PDB entry 4IWW | X-ray diffraction, 2.30 A resolution | chain A

# Chain A
Name: Unnatural Amino Acid Mediated Metalloprotein
Source organism: Sulfolobus solfataricus
UniProt: Q06121 (TRPC_SULSO); residues 2-248 here = UniProt positions 2-248
Amino-acid sequence (258 residues; each row starts with the number of its first residue):
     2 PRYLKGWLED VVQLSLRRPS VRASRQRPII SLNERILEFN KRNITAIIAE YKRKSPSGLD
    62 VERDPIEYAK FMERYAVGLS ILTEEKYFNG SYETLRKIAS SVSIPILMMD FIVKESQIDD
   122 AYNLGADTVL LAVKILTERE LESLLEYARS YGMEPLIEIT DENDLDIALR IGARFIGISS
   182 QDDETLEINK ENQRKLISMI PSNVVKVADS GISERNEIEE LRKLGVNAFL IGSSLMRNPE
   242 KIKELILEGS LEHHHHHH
Unresolved in the structure: 249-259
Modified residues: A133 (3-(2,2'-bipyridin-5-yl)-l-alanine; BP5)
Construct notes: engineered mutation E10 (Lys in Q06121), V22 (Phe in Q06121), A70 (Ser in Q06121), M110 (Lys in Q06121), A133 (Ile in Q06121), T161 (Asn in Q06121), S180 (Asn in Q06121), Q182 (Arg in Q06121), D184 (Leu in Q06121), D210 (Glu in Q06121), L246 (Phe in Q06121); expression tag (249-259)
Metal / ion sites: Co2+: A133, E159, D184
From the paper describing this entry:
  - Co2+ coordination: E159, D184
  - Co2+ coordination through a water molecule: S180

# In short
The Co2+ site is built by A133, E159 and D184. From the paper: Co2+ coordination by E159 and D184;
water-mediated Co2+ coordination by S180.
Chain A is Unnatural Amino Acid Mediated Metalloprotein (Sulfolobus solfataricus); the structure,
Computational Design of an Unnatural Amino Acid Metalloprotein with Atomic Level Accuracy, was determined by
X-ray diffraction together with 4IX0 and 4J9T from the same study.
